Entry 9K29 (electron microscopy, 3.00 A resolution); this record covers chains I and J of the 10 polymer chains in the assembly.

# Chain I (and J)
Name: Flagellar biosynthetic protein FliQ
Organism: Salmonella enterica subsp. enterica serovar Typhimurium str. LT2
Notes: chain J of this document is another copy of the same molecule, construct and numbering; everything in this record applies to it too
Reference sequence: P0A1L5 (FLIQ_SALTY); numbering as in UniProt (aligned over 1-89)
Sequence (89 residues; each row starts with the number of its first residue):
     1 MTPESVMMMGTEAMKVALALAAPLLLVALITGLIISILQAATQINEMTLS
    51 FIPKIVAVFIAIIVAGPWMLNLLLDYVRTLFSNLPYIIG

# Interface between chain I and chain J
Residue-residue contacts (15; chain I residue first):
  Ile44(I) with Ser36(J)
  Glu46(I) with Ser36(J); Met47(J); Ser50(J); Lys54(J), salt bridge
  Met47(I) with Met47(J), hydrophobic
  Thr48(I) with Lys54(J), hydrogen bond
  Leu49(I) with Leu29(J), hydrophobic; Leu33(J), hydrophobic
  Ile52(I) with Leu29(J), hydrophobic
  Phe59(I) with Met14(J), hydrophobic; Leu18(J), hydrophobic
  Gly66(I) with Met7(J)
  Pro67(I) with Met7(J)
  Leu74(I) with Pro3(J), hydrophobic
Also at the interface, not in a pair above, chain I (12 interface residues in all): Ile62, Leu70
Also at the interface, not in a pair above, chain J (14 interface residues in all): Leu25, Gly32, Ile37, Ala40

# Summary
The interface between chain I and chain J involves 12 residues on one side and 14 on the other; the contacts
include 1 hydrogen bond and 1 salt bridge. Polar pairs include Glu46(I)-Lys54(J) and Thr48(I)-Lys54(J).
Chain I and chain J are both Flagellar biosynthetic protein FliQ (Salmonella enterica subsp. enterica serovar
Typhimurium str. LT2); the structure, Structure of the Salmonella flagellar FliPQR complex reconstituted in
the peptidisc, was determined by electron microscopy.
